PDB entry 3T4V | X-ray diffraction, 1.73 A resolution | chain A

== Chain A ==
Molecule: Alpha-ketoglutarate-dependent dioxygenase AlkB
Source organism: Escherichia coli
Notes: EC 1.14.11.-
UniProtKB: P05050 (ALKB_ECOLI); numbering as in UniProt (aligned over 12-216)
Chain sequence (206 residues; row label = number of the first residue in the row):
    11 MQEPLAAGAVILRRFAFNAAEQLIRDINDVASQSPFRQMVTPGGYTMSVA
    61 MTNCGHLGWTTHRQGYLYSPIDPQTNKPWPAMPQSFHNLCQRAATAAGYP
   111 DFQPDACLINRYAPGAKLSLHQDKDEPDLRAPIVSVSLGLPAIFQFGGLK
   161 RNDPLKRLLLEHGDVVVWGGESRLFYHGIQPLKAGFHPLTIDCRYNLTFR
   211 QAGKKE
Unresolved in the structure: 11-14, 214-216
Sequence notes: expression tag (11)
Metal / ion sites: Fe ion: His-131, Asp-133, His-187 (together with MD3)
Residues lining bound ligands: MD3 (N-(carboxycarbonyl)-S-(naphthalen-2-ylmethyl)-L-cysteine): Leu-118, Asn-120, Tyr-122, Leu-128, His-131, Asp-133, Ile-143, Ser-145, Phe-154, Leu-170, Trp-178, Ser-182, Arg-183, His-187, Ile-189, Arg-204, Asn-206, Thr-208, Arg-210
Swiss-Prot annotation at these positions:
  - binding site (substrate): Trp-69, Tyr-76 to Tyr-78, Asp-135, Arg-161
  - binding site (2-oxoglutarate): Asn-120 to Tyr-122, Arg-204 to Arg-210
  - binding site (Fe cation): His-131, Asp-133, His-187
  - mutagenesis: Thr-51 (T51A: Slightly reduced activity towards single-stranded DNA containing 1-methyladenine. Reduces affinity for undamaged DNA), Trp-69 (W69A: Abolishes activity towards single-stranded DNA containing 1-methyladenine), Tyr-76 (Y76A: Reduces affinity for damaged DNA and activity towards single-stranded DNA containing 1-methyladenine), Asp-135 (D135A: Abolishes activity towards single-stranded DNA containing 1-methyladenine. Alters substrate specificity, so that the enzyme gains activity towards single-stranded DNA containing 1-methylguanine), Arg-161 (R161A: No effect on enzyme activity. Decreases affinity for damaged DNA)

== Overview ==
Bound to chain A: compound MD3. His-131, Asp-133 and His-187 form the Fe ion site. Curated annotation
(UniProt) lists 6 substrate-binding residues, 10 residues binding 2-oxoglutarate, 3 Fe cation-binding residues
and 5 mutagenesis sites.
Chain A is Alpha-ketoglutarate-dependent dioxygenase AlkB (Escherichia coli); the structure, Crystal Structure
of AlkB in complex with Fe(III) and N-Oxalyl-S-(2-napthalenemethyl)-L-cysteine, was determined by X-ray
diffraction, deposited together with 3T3Y and 3T4H.
